8R2G - chains C and I of the 15 polymer chains in the assembly; structure by X-ray diffraction, 3.45 A resolution.

# Chain C
Name: Meiotic recombination protein DMC1/LIM15 homolog
Source organism: Homo sapiens
UniProtKB: Q14565 (DMC1_HUMAN); residue numbers follow UniProt; this construct covers 83-340
Sequence (261 residues; row label = number of the first residue in the row):
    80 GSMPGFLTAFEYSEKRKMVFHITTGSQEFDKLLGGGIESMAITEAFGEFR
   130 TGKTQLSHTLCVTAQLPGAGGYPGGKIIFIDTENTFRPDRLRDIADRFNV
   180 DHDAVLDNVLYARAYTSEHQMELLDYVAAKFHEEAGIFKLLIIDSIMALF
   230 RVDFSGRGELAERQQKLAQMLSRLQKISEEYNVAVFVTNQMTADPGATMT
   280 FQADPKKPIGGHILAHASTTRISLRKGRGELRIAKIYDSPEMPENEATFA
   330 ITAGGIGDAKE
Disordered / not traced: 80-82, 272-290, 338-340
Differences from the reference sequence: expression tag (80-82)
UniProt features mapped onto this chain:
  - binding site (ATP): Gly126 to Thr133
  - binding site (dsDNA): Arg230, Arg236, Arg242
  - binding site (ssDNA): Arg230, Phe233, Arg236, Arg242, Arg311
  - mutagenesis: Arg230 (R230A: Abolishes binding to ssDNA or dsDNA), Phe233 (F233A: Abolishes binding to ssDNA), Arg236 (R236A: Abolishes binding to ssDNA or dsDNA), Arg242 (R242A: Abolishes binding to ssDNA or dsDNA), Glu258 (E258A/Q: Decreases octamer stability), Arg311 (R311A: Abolishes binding to ssDNA)
Reported in the primary citation:
  - mutagenesis - F85E, V179E: unchanged binding to BRC4
  - mutagenesis - V179E: decreased binding to Ex14
  - mutagenesis - F85E: abolished binding to Breast cancer type 2 susceptibility protein (chain I)

# Chain I
Name: Breast cancer type 2 susceptibility protein
Source organism: Homo sapiens
UniProtKB: P51587 (BRCA2_HUMAN); residue numbers follow UniProt; this construct covers 2400-2413
Sequence (14 residues; numbered 2400 to 2413; the number before each row is that of its first residue):
  2400 GRPTKVFVPPFKTK
Disordered / not traced: 2400-2403, 2413
Reported in the primary citation:
  - specificity-determining residues: Phe2410 (proposed by the authors, not directly observed)
  - conformationally variable residues (side-chain flip): Phe2410

# Chain C / chain I interface
Contacting residue pairs - 15 pairs, chain C then chain I:
  Gln144(C) with Phe2406(I); Pro2409(I)
  Pro146(C) with Pro2408(I)
  Pro152(C) with Phe2406(I)
  Gly153(C) with Phe2406(I)
  Gly154(C) with Phe2406(I)
  Asn178(C) with Thr2412(I)
  Val179(C) with Pro2409(I); Thr2412(I)
  Asp180(C) with Lys2411(I)
  Ala183(C) with Pro2409(I), hydrophobic
  Val184(C) with Pro2409(I), hydrophobic
  Asn187(C) with Phe2406(I); Val2407(I)
  Glu213(C) with Lys2404(I)
Also at the interface, not in a pair above, chain C (14 interface residues in all): Leu145, Ile216
Also at the interface, not in a pair above, chain I (8 interface residues in all): Phe2410
The authors on this interface:
  - residue pairs: Val179(C)-Pro2409(I) (hydrophobic contact)
  - hot spots on chain I (mutagenesis) - F2406A/P2408A/P2409A: abolished binding to Meiotic recombination protein DMC1/LIM15 homolog (chain C)

# Overview
The interface between chain C and chain I involves 14 residues on one side and 8 on the other. The paper
describes a hydrophobic contact between Val179(C) and Pro2409(I). The paper reports that V179E of chain C
reduces binding to Ex14; the specificity determinant Phe2410(I); 3 substitutions were tested in all.
Chain C is Meiotic recombination protein DMC1/LIM15 homolog and chain I is Breast cancer type 2 susceptibility
protein, both from Homo sapiens; the structure, Crystal structure of a BRCA2-DMC1 complex, was determined by
X-ray diffraction (same publication as 6R3P).
